PDB entry 6KBX | X-ray diffraction, 1.22 A resolution | chains B and A

[Chain B]
Protein: SOS response-associated protein
From: Escherichia coli
Notes: EC 3.4.-.-
Reference sequence: A0A2S5ZH06 (A0A2S5ZH06_ECOLX); numbering as in UniProt (aligned over 2-222)
Sequence (227 residues; row label = number of the first residue in the row):
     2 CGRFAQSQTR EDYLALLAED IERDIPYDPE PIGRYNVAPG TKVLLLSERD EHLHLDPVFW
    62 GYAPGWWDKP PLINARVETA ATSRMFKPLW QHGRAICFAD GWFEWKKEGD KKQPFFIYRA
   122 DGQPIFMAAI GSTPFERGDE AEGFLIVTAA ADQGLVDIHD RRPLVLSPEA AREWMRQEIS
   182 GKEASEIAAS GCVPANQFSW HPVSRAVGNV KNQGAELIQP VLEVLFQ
Disordered / not traced: 228
Sequence notes: expression tag (223-228)
Reported in the primary citation:
  - binding site for the 10-nt DNA strand (chain A): Cys2, Thr149, His160, Asp161
  - contacts within the chain: Cys2-Glu105 (hydrogen bond)
  - conformationally variable residues (side-chain flip): Glu105
  - mutagenesis - C2A: abolished catalytic activity with the 10-nt DNA strand (chain A)
  - mutagenesis - E105A, T149A: decreased catalytic activity with the 10-nt DNA strand (chain A)
  - mutagenesis - H160A: increased catalytic activity with the 10-nt DNA strand (chain A)
  - catalytic residues: Cys2, Asn75 (proposed by the authors, not directly observed)
  - mutagenesis - W67A, W68A, R77A, T149A, R162A: abolished binding to ssDNA
  - mutagenesis - C2A, R4A, P40G, K70A (Kd of 4.0 uM), N75A, T80A, S84A, R85A (Kd of 16.9 uM), W106A: decreased binding to ssDNA
  - mutagenesis - H160A (Kd of 1.4 uM): increased binding to ssDNA
  - mutagenesis - K113A (Kd of 2.1 uM): unchanged binding to ssDNA
  - mutagenesis - E105A (Kd of 0.12 uM): increased binding to native ssDNA
  - mutagenesis - E105A (Kd of 0.07 uM): increased binding to ssDNA containing a THF AP site
  - mutagenesis - H160A: increased binding to AP site

[Chain A]
Molecule: 10-nt DNA strand
Sequence (10 nucleotides; each row starts with the number of its first residue; numbers below 1 keep their minus sign (DC-2 is residue -2)):
    -2 CGGTXGATTC
Disordered / not traced: 3-7
Modified / non-standard residues: PED (pentane-3,4-diol-5-phosphate) at position 2

[Interface between chain B and chain A]
Pairs across the interface (24; chain B residue first):
  Cys2(B) - PED_2(A)  covalent bond
  Gly3(B) - PED_2(A)  sugar contact
  Trp67(B) - DG-1(A)  stacking on the base
  Trp68(B) - DG0(A)  sugar contact
  Lys70(B) - DG0(A)  base contact
  Leu73(B) - DG0(A)  sugar contact
  Leu73(B) - DT1(A)  sugar contact
  Asn75(B) - DT1(A)  sugar contact
  Asn75(B) - PED_2(A)  sugar contact
  Ala76(B) - DT1(A)  phosphate contact
  Arg77(B) - DT1(A)  hydrogen bond to the phosphate
  Arg77(B) - PED_2(A)  base contact
  Ser84(B) - DG-1(A)  phosphate contact
  Ser84(B) - DG0(A)  hydrogen bond to the phosphate
  Arg85(B) - DC-2(A)  hydrogen bond to the base
  Arg85(B) - DG-1(A)  base contact
  Met86(B) - DG-1(A)  phosphate contact
  Met86(B) - DG0(A)  sugar contact
  Phe87(B) - DG0(A)  phosphate contact
  Phe87(B) - DT1(A)  phosphate contact
  Glu105(B) - PED_2(A)  sugar contact
  Thr149(B) - PED_2(A)  base contact
  His160(B) - PED_2(A)  hydrogen bond to the sugar
  Arg162(B) - PED_2(A)  base contact
Other interface residues (no listed pair), chain B (19 interface residues in all): Thr80, Asp161

[In short]
19 residues of chain B and 5 residues of chain A are in contact, with 1 covalent bond, 4 hydrogen bonds and 1
aromatic stacking contact. Among the polar pairs are Arg85(B)-DC-2(A), His160(B)-PED_2(A) and Arg77(B)-DT1(A).
The paper reports catalytic residues Cys2(B) and Asn75(B); C2A, R4A and P40G of chain B, among others, reduce
binding to ssDNA; 17 substitutions were tested in all.
Chain B is SOS response-associated protein (Escherichia coli) and chain A is a 10-nt DNA strand; the
structure, Crystal structure of yedK in complex with ssDNA containing abasic site, was determined by X-ray
diffraction together with 6KIJ, 6KBS, 6KBU, 6KBZ and 6KCQ from the same study.
